1GWM - chain A; structure by X-ray diffraction, 1.15 A resolution.

Chain A:
Name: Non-catalytic protein 1
Organism: Piromyces equi
Notes: fragment: carbohydrate binding module family 29, residue 335-478
Reference sequence: Q9C171 (Q9C171); residues 2-145 here correspond to UniProt positions 335-478 (UniProt number = residue number + 333)
Chain sequence (153 residues; numbered 1 to 153; the number before each row is that of its first residue):
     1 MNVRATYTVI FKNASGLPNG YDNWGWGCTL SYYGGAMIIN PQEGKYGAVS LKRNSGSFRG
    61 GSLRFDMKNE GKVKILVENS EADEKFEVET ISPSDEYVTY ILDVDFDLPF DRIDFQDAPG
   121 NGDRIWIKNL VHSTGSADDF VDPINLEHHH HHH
Metal / ion sites: Co2+: D95, D105, H150, H152
From the paper describing this entry:
  - binding site for beta-D-glucopyranose: W24, Y46, K74, E78, K85, R112, D114, Q116, A118
  - binding site for alpha-D-glucopyranose: R59, A118
  - conformationally variable residues (order/disorder transition): K85

Summary:
D95, D105, H150 and H152 coordinate Co2+. The paper reports a binding site for beta-D-glucopyranose at W24,
Y46 and K74 among others; a binding site for alpha-D-glucopyranose at R59 and A118.
Chain A is Non-catalytic protein 1 (Piromyces equi); the structure, Carbohydrate binding module family29
complexed with glucohexaose, was determined by X-ray diffraction (same publication as 1GWK and 1GWL).
